6JND - chain A; structure by electron microscopy, 3.90 A resolution.

# Chain A
Name: Glutamate dehydrogenase
Source organism: Thermococcus profundus
Notes: EC 1.4.1.3
UniProt: O74024 (DHE3_THEPR); residue numbers follow UniProt; this construct covers 1-419
Chain sequence (419 residues; each row starts with the number of its first residue):
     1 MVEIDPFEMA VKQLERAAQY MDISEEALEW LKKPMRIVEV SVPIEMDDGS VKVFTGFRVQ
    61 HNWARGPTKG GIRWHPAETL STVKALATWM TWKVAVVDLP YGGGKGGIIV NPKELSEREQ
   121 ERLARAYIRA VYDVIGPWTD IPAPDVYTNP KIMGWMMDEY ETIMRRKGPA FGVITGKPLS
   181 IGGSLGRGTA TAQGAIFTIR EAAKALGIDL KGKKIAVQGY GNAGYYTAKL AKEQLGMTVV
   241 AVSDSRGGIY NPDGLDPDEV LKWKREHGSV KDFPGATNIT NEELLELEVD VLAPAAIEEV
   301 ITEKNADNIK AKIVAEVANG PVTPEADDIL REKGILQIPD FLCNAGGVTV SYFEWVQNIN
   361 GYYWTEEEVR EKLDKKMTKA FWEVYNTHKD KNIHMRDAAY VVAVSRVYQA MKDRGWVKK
Curated features (UniProtKB/Swiss-Prot):
  - active site: Lys105
  - binding site (NAD(+)): Gly219 to Tyr225
From the paper describing this entry:
  - conformationally variable residues (side-chain flip): Trp89

# In short
From UniProt: active-site residue Lys105 and 7 NAD+-binding residues. From the paper: conformational
variability at Trp89.
Chain A is Glutamate dehydrogenase (Thermococcus profundus); the structure, Cryo-EM structure of glutamate
dehydrogenase from Thermococcus profundus, was determined by electron microscopy together with 6JN9, 6JNA and
6JNC from the same study.
